PDB entry 5YCR | X-ray diffraction, 1.96 A resolution | chains A and C of the 4 polymer chains in the assembly

# Chain A (and C)
Name: Enoyl-[acyl-carrier-protein] reductase [NADH] FabI
From: Bacillus cereus (strain ATCC 14579 / DSM 31 / JCM 2152 / NBRC 15305 / NCIMB 9373 / NRRL B-3711)
Notes: EC 1.3.1.9; chain C of this document is another copy of the same molecule, construct and numbering; everything in this record applies to it too
UniProtKB: Q81GI3 (FABI_BACCR); residues 1-256 here = UniProt positions 1-256
Chain sequence (258 residues; row label = number of the first residue in the row; numbers below 1 keep their minus sign (Gly-1 is residue -1)):
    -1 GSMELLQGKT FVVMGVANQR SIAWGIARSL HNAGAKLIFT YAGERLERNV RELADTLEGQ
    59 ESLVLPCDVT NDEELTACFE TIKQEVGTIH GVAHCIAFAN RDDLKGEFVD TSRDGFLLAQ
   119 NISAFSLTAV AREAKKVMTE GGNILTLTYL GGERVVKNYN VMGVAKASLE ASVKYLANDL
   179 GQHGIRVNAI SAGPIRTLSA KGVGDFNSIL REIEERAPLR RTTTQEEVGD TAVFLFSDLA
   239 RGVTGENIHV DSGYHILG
Disordered / not traced: -1 to 0, 197-202 (chain C: -1 to 0, 196-201)
Differences from the reference sequence: expression tag (-1 to 0)
Curated features (UniProtKB/Swiss-Prot):
  - active site (Proton acceptor): Tyr147, Tyr157
  - binding site (NAD(+)): Gly13, Ser19, Ile20, Asp66, Val67, Ile94, Lys164, Ile193 to Ser197
  - binding site (substrate): Ala97
  - site: Asn205 (Involved in acyl-ACP binding)
Small-molecule neighbours: NAD (nicotinamide-adenine-dinucleotide): Gly13, Val14, Ala15, Ser19, Ile20, Ala21, Ala40, Leu44, Cys65, Asp66, Val67, Thr68, Cys93, Ile94, Ala95, Ile120, Leu145, Thr146, Tyr147, Tyr157, Lys164, Ala190, Gly191, Pro192, Ile193, Leu196

# Chain A / chain C interface
Residue-residue contacts (76; chain A residue first):
  Val67(A) with Arg111(C), hydrogen bond (backbone-side chain)
  Thr68(A) with Arg111(C)
  Asp70(A) with Arg111(C), salt bridge
  Glu105(A) with Asp177(C); Gln180(C)
  Phe106(A) with Thr126(C); Ser170(C); Tyr173(C), hydrophobic; Leu174(C), hydrophobic; Asp177(C), hydrogen bond (backbone-side chain)
  Val107(A) with Thr126(C); Arg130(C); Leu174(C), hydrophobic; Asp177(C), hydrogen bond (backbone-side chain)
  Asp108(A) with Arg130(C), salt bridge
  Thr109(A) with Phe123(C)
  Ser110(A) with Phe123(C)
  Arg111(A) with Val67(C), hydrogen bond (side chain-backbone); Thr68(C); Asp70(C), salt bridge; Asn119(C), hydrogen bond; Phe123(C)
  Phe114(A) with Gln118(C); Phe123(C), hydrophobic
  Leu115(A) with Leu115(C)
  Gln118(A) with Phe114(C); Gln118(C), hydrogen bond; Ser166(C), hydrogen bond
  Asn119(A) with Arg111(C), hydrogen bond; Leu115(C)
  Phe123(A) with Thr109(C); Ser110(C); Arg111(C); Phe114(C), hydrophobic
  Thr126(A) with Phe106(C); Val107(C)
  Ala127(A) with Arg111(C)
  Arg130(A) with Val107(C); Asp108(C), salt bridge
  Gly149(A) with Tyr173(C), hydrogen bond (backbone-side chain)
  Glu151(A) with Lys172(C), hydrogen bond (backbone-side chain)
  Arg152(A) with Tyr173(C), hydrogen bond (backbone-side chain)
  Val153(A) with Lys172(C); Tyr173(C), hydrophobic; Asn176(C)
  Val154(A) with Tyr173(C), hydrogen bond (backbone-side chain)
  Tyr157(A) with Tyr173(C)
  Asn158(A) with Tyr173(C)
  Gly161(A) with Tyr173(C)
  Val162(A) with Ser166(C); Ser170(C)
  Ala165(A) with Ala165(C); Ala169(C), hydrophobic
  Ser166(A) with Phe114(C); Gln118(C); Val162(C); Ser166(C)
  Ala169(A) with Ala165(C), hydrophobic
  Ser170(A) with Phe106(C); Val162(C)
  Lys172(A) with Glu151(C), hydrogen bond (side chain-backbone); Val153(C)
  Tyr173(A) with Phe106(C), hydrophobic; Gly149(C), hydrogen bond (side chain-backbone); Arg152(C), hydrogen bond (side chain-backbone); Val153(C); Val154(C), hydrogen bond (side chain-backbone); Asn158(C); Gly161(C)
  Leu174(A) with Phe106(C), hydrophobic; Val107(C), hydrophobic
  Asn176(A) with Val153(C)
  Asp177(A) with Glu105(C); Phe106(C), hydrogen bond (side chain-backbone); Val107(C), hydrogen bond (side chain-backbone)
  Gln180(A) with Glu105(C)
Also at the interface, not in a pair above, chain A (41 interface residues in all): Ala122, Ala129, Lys133, Leu178
Also at the interface, not in a pair above, chain C (43 interface residues in all): Asn69, Leu73, Ala122, Ala127, Ala129, Lys133, Tyr157, Leu178

# Summary
41 residues of chain A and 43 residues of chain C are in contact; the contacts include 18 hydrogen bonds and 4
salt bridges. Polar pairs include Asp70(A)-Arg111(C), Asp108(A)-Arg130(C) and Val67(A)-Arg111(C). Ligands of
chain A: NAD.
Chain A and chain C are both Enoyl-[acyl-carrier-protein] reductase [NADH] FabI (Bacillus cereus (strain ATCC
14579 / DSM 31 / JCM 2152 / NBRC 15305 / NCIMB 9373 / NRRL B-3711)); the structure, X-Ray Structure of
Enoyl-Acyl Carrier Protein Reductase from Bacillus Anthracis with NAD+, was determined by X-ray diffraction,
deposited together with 5YCS, 5YCV and 5YCX.
